Entry 6MUV (electron microscopy, 3.80 A resolution); this record covers chains D and E of the 42 polymer chains in the assembly.

== Chain D ==
Molecule: 20S proteasome alpha-4 subunit
From: Plasmodium falciparum (isolate 3D7)
Notes: EC 3.4.25.1
Reference sequence: Q8IDG2 (Q8IDG2_PLAF7); numbering as in UniProt (aligned over 1-241)
Chain sequence (241 residues; numbered 1 to 241; the number before each row is that of its first residue):
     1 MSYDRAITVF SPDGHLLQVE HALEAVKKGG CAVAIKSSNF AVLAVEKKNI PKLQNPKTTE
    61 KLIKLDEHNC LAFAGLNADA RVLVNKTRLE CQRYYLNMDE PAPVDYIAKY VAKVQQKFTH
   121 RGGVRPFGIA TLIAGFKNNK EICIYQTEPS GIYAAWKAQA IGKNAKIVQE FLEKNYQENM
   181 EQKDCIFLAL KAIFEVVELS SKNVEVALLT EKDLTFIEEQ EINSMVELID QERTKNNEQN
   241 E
Disordered / not traced: 1-7, 235-241

== Chain E ==
Molecule: 20S proteasome alpha-5 subunit
From: Plasmodium falciparum (isolate 3D7)
Notes: EC 3.4.25.1
Reference sequence: Q8IBI3 (Q8IBI3_PLAF7); residue numbers follow UniProt; this construct covers 1-256
Chain sequence (256 residues; row label = number of the first residue in the row):
     1 MFSTRSEYDR GVNTFSPEGR LFQVEYALGA IKLGSTAVGI CVNDGVILAS ERRISSTLIE
    61 KDSVEKLLSI DDHIGCAMSG LMADARTLID YARVECNHYK FIYNENINIK SCVELISELA
   121 LDFSNLSDSK RKKIMSRPFG VALLIGGVDK NGPCLWYTEP SGTNTRFSAA SIGSAQEGAE
   181 LLLQENYKKD MTFEQAEILA LTVLRQVMED KLSTSNVEIC AIKKSDQTFY KYNTDDISRI
   241 IDVLPSPVYP TIDMTA
Disordered / not traced: 1-6, 124-135, 246-256

== How chain D and chain E interact ==
Pairs across the interface (43; chain D residue first):
  Thr8(D) with Ser136(E); Arg137(E)
  Val9(D) with Gln23(E)
  Phe10(D) with Gln23(E); Tyr26(E), hydrophobic; Ala27(E), hydrophobic; Pro138(E); Gly140(E)
  Ser11(D) with Tyr26(E)
  Pro12(D) with Tyr26(E), hydrophobic
  Gly14(D) with Tyr26(E); Ala30(E)
  His15(D) with Leu33(E)
  Lys113(D) with Asp90(E), salt bridge
  Gln116(D) with Ala83(E); Asp84(E), hydrogen bond; Thr87(E), hydrogen bond
  Thr119(D) with Arg137(E), hydrogen bond
  His120(D) with Asp122(E), salt bridge; Ser136(E); Arg137(E); Phe139(E)
  Ser150(D) with Ala83(E)
  Gly151(D) with Ala83(E)
  Ile152(D) with Met82(E), hydrophobic; Ala83(E)
  Tyr153(D) with Arg86(E), hydrogen bond
  Ala154(D) with Ser63(E)
  Ala155(D) with Ile59(E); Glu60(E); Ser63(E), hydrogen bond (backbone-side chain)
  Trp156(D) with Ser56(E); Leu58(E); Ile59(E)
  Lys157(D) with Leu58(E), hydrogen bond (backbone-backbone); Ile59(E)
  Ala158(D) with Leu58(E)
  Gln169(D) with Leu58(E)
  Leu172(D) with Leu58(E)
  Glu173(D) with Ser56(E); Thr57(E), hydrogen bond (side chain-backbone); Leu58(E)
  Tyr176(D) with Leu58(E), hydrophobic
Interface residues without a listed pair, chain D (27 interface residues in all): Asp13, Leu16, Gly122
Interface residues without a listed pair, chain E (27 interface residues in all): Val12, Gly29, Ser55, Leu81

== Overview ==
The chain D/chain E interface involves 27 residues from each chain; the contacts include 7 hydrogen bonds and
2 salt bridges. Polar pairs include Lys113(D)-Asp90(E), His120(D)-Asp122(E) and Gln116(D)-Asp84(E).
Here chain D is 20S proteasome alpha-4 subunit and chain E is 20S proteasome alpha-5 subunit, both from
Plasmodium falciparum (isolate 3D7). Entry 6MUV (The structure of the Plasmodium falciparum 20S proteasome in
complex with two PA28 activators) was determined by electron microscopy (same publication as 6DFK, 6MUW and
6MUX).
